PDB entry 6CJN | X-ray diffraction, 2.40 A resolution | chain A

# Chain A
Molecule: Chalcone--flavonone isomerase 1
From: Medicago sativa
Notes: EC 5.5.1.6
UniProtKB: P28012 (CFI1_MEDSA); numbering as in UniProt (aligned over 1-222)
Amino-acid sequence (225 residues; each row starts with the number of its first residue; numbers below 1 keep their minus sign (Gly-2 is residue -2)):
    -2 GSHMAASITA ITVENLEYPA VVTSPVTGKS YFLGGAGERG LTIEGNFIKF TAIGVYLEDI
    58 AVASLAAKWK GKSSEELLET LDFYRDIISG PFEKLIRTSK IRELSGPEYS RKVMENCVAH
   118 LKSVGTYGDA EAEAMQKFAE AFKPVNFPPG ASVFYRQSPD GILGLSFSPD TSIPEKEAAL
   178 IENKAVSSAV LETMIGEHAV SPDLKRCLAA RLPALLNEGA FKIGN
Disordered / not traced: -2 to 2, 222
Construct notes: expression tag (-2 to 0); engineered mutation Thr95 (Gly in P28012)
UniProt features mapped onto this chain:
  - binding site (substrate): Thr48, Asn113, Thr190
  - site: Tyr106 (Important for catalytic activity)
  - mutagenesis: Thr48 (T48A: Strongly reduced reaction rate; T48S: Reduced reaction rate), Tyr106 (Y106F: Strongly reduced reaction rate), Asn113 (N113A: Reduced reaction rate), Thr190 (T190A: Reduced reaction rate)
Reported in the primary citation:
  - mutagenesis - R36A (104 to 105-fold), R36H (104 to 105-fold), R36M (104 to 105-fold), R36Q (104 to 105-fold), G95T (20fold): decreased catalytic activity on 4,2',4',6'-tetrahydroxychalcone
  - mutagenesis - K109M, D200A, D200N: unchanged catalytic activity
  - mutagenesis - G95T (102-fold): decreased catalytic activity on 4,2',4'-trihydroxychalcone
  - mutagenesis - G95T (14-fold), K97A (4- to 8-fold), K97E (4- to 8-fold), K97M (4- to 8-fold), K97Q (4- to 8-fold): decreased binding to 4,2',4'-trihydroxychalcone
  - mutagenesis - K97A (3- to 10-fold), K97E (3- to 10-fold), K97M (3- to 10-fold), K97Q (3- to 10-fold): increased binding to 4,2',4',6'-tetrahydroxychalcone
  - specificity-determining residues: Lys97
  - mutagenesis - T48A (102-fold), Y106F (30-fold): decreased catalytic activity
  - catalytic residues: Arg36

# Overview
Curated annotation (UniProt) lists 3 substrate-binding residues and 4 mutagenesis sites. From the paper: the
catalytic residue Arg36; R36A, R36H and R36M, among others, reduce catalytic activity on
4,2',4',6'-tetrahydroxychalcone; 14 substitutions were tested in all.
Chain A is Chalcone--flavonone isomerase 1 (Medicago sativa); the structure, Crystal Structure of Chalcone
Isomerase from Medicago Sativa with the G95T mutation, was determined by X-ray diffraction, deposited together
with 6CJO.
